3OZF - chains A and D of the 4 polymer chains in the assembly; structure by X-ray diffraction, 1.94 A resolution.

# Chain A (and D)
Protein: Hypoxanthine-guanine-xanthine phosphoribosyltransferase
Organism: Plasmodium falciparum FCR-3/Gambia
Notes: EC 2.4.2.-; chain D of this document is another copy of the same molecule, construct and numbering; everything in this record applies to it too
UniProtKB: P20035 (HGXR_PLAFG); residue numbers follow UniProt; this construct covers 1-231
Sequence (250 residues; numbered -18 to 231; the number before each row is that of its first residue; numbers below 1 keep their minus sign (Met-18 is residue -18)):
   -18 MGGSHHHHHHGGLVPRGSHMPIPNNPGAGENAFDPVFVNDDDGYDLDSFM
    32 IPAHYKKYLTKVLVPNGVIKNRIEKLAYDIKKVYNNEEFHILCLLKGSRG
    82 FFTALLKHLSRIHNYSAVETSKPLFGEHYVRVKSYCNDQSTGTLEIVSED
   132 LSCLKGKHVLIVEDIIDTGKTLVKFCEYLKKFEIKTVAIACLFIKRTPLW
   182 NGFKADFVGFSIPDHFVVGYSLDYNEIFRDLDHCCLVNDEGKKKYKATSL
Unresolved in the structure: -18 to -5, 229-231 (chain D: -18 to 1, 230-231)
Sequence notes: expression tag (-18 to 0)
Ion coordination: Mg2+: Asp204 (together with pyrophosphate)
Residues lining bound ligands:
  - hypoxanthine (HPA): Tyr116, Ile146, Asp148, Lys176, His196, Phe197, Val198, Leu203, Asp204
  - pyrophosphate (POP): Leu76, Lys77, Gly78, Arg112, Val113, Lys114, Ser115, Tyr116, Asp145, Asp204, Arg210
What the authors report for this chain:
  - binding site for hypoxanthine: Phe197
  - Mg2+ coordination through a water molecule: Glu144, Asp145
  - Mg2+ coordination: Asp204

# How chain A and chain D interact
Pairs across the interface - 38 pairs, chain A then chain D:
  Val17(A) - Tyr25(D)  hydrophobic
  Val17(A) - Ser29(D)
  Tyr25(A) - Val17(D)  hydrophobic
  Asp28(A) - Arg53(D)
  Asp28(A) - Lys56(D)  hydrogen bond (backbone-side chain)
  Ser29(A) - Val17(D)
  Ser29(A) - Arg53(D)  hydrogen bond (backbone-side chain)
  Ser29(A) - Lys56(D)
  Phe30(A) - Val49(D)  hydrophobic
  Phe30(A) - Asn52(D)
  Phe30(A) - Arg53(D)
  Phe30(A) - Lys56(D)
  Met31(A) - Glu55(D)
  Met31(A) - Lys56(D)
  Met31(A) - Tyr59(D)  hydrophobic
  Pro46(A) - Val49(D)  hydrophobic
  Pro46(A) - Asn52(D)
  Asn47(A) - Asn52(D)
  Gly48(A) - Gly48(D)
  Gly48(A) - Asn52(D)  hydrogen bond (backbone-side chain)
  Val49(A) - Tyr25(D)
  Val49(A) - Phe30(D)
  Val49(A) - Val49(D)  hydrophobic
  Asn52(A) - Phe30(D)
  Asn52(A) - Pro46(D)
  Asn52(A) - Asn47(D)  hydrogen bond (side chain-backbone)
  Asn52(A) - Gly48(D)  hydrogen bond (side chain-backbone)
  Asn52(A) - His214(D)
  Arg53(A) - Asp28(D)
  Arg53(A) - Ser29(D)  hydrogen bond (side chain-backbone)
  Arg53(A) - Phe30(D)
  Glu55(A) - Met31(D)
  Lys56(A) - Asp28(D)  hydrogen bond (side chain-backbone)
  Lys56(A) - Ser29(D)
  Lys56(A) - Phe30(D)
  Lys56(A) - Met31(D)
  Tyr59(A) - Met31(D)  hydrophobic
  His214(A) - Asn52(D)

# In short
Chain A and chain D each contribute 16 residues to their interface, with 7 hydrogen bonds. Polar contacts
include Asp28(A)-Lys56(D), Ser29(A)-Arg53(D) and Gly48(A)-Asn52(D). Ligands of chain A: hypoxanthine and
pyrophosphate. From the paper: a binding site for hypoxanthine at Phe197(A); water-mediated Mg2+ coordination
by Glu144(A) and Asp145(A).
Chain A and chain D are both Hypoxanthine-guanine-xanthine phosphoribosyltransferase (Plasmodium falciparum
FCR-3/Gambia); the structure, Crystal Structure of Plasmodium falciparum Hypoxanthine-Guanine-Xanthine
Phosphoribosyltransferase in complex with hypoxanthine, was determined by X-ray diffraction together with 3OZG
from the same study.
